Entry 5Z4P (X-ray diffraction, 2.50 A resolution); this record covers chains B and F of the 6 polymer chains in the assembly.

Chain B:
Protein: Tubulin beta-2B chain
From: Bos taurus
UniProtKB: Q6B856 (TBB2B_BOVIN); the author numbering skips numbers that UniProt does not, so the offset changes along the chain: 1-42 = UniProt 1-42; 45-360 = UniProt 43-358; 369-441 = UniProt 359-431
Sequence (431 residues; each row starts with the number of its first residue; note: 10 numbers in that range are skipped by the numbering (no residue carries them; nothing is unmodelled there)):
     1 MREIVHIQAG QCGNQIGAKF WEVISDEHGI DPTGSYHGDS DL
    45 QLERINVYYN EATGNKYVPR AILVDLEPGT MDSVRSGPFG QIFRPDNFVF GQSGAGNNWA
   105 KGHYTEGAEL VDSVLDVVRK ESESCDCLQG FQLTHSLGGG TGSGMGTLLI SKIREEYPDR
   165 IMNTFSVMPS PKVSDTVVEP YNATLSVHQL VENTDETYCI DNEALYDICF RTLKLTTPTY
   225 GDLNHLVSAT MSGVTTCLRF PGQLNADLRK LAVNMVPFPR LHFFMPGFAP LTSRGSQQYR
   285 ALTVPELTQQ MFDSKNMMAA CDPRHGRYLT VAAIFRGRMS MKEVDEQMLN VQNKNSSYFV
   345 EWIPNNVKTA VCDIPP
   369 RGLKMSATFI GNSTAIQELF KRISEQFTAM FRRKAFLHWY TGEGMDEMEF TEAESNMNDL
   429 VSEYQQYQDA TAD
Not modelled in the structure: 278-281, 439-441
UniProt features mapped onto this chain:
  - motif: Met1 to Ile4 (MREI motif)
  - binding site (GTP): Gln11, Glu71, Ser140, Gly144, Thr145, Gly146, Asn206, Asn228
  - binding site (Mg(2+)): Glu71
  - modified residue: Ser40 (Phosphoserine), Thr57 (Phosphothreonine), Lys60 (N6-acetyllysine), Ser174 (Phosphoserine), Thr287 (Phosphothreonine), Thr292 (Phosphothreonine), Arg320 (Omega-N-methylarginine)
  - cross-link (Glycyl lysine isopeptide (Lys-Gly)): Lys60 (interchain with G-Cter in ubiquitin), Lys326 (interchain with G-Cter in ubiquitin)
Ion coordination: Mg2+: Gln11, Asp179 (together with GDP); Ca2+ site 1: Glu110, Glu113; Ca2+ site 2 near Glu113 (its only coordinating residue here)
Residues lining bound ligands:
  - 97O (6,7,8-trimethoxy-1-(4-methoxyphenyl)-4,5-dihydro-2H-benzo[e]indazole): Val238, Cys241, Leu242, Leu248, Asn249, Ala250, Asp251, Lys254, Leu255, Asn258, Met259, Thr314, Val315, Ala316, Ala317, Ile318, Asn350, Lys352, Thr353, Ala354, Ile378
  - GDP (guanosine-5'-diphosphate): Gly10, Gln11, Cys12, Gly13, Gln15, Ile16, Asp69, Asn101, Ser140, Gly142, Gly143, Gly144, Thr145, Gly146, Ser147, Val171, Pro173, Val177, Asp179, Glu183, Asn206, Leu209, Tyr224, Leu227, Asn228

Chain F:
Protein: Tubulin tyrosine ligase
From: Gallus gallus
UniProtKB: E1BQ43 (E1BQ43_CHICK); residue numbers follow UniProt; this construct covers 1-378
Sequence (378 residues; row label = number of the first residue in the row):
     1 MYTFVVRDEN SSVYAEVSRL LLATGQWKRL RKDNPRFNLM LGERNRLPFG RLGHEPGLVQ
    61 LVNYYRGADK LCRKASLVKL IKTSPELSES CTWFPESYVI YPTNLKTPVA PAQNGIRHLI
   121 NNTRTDEREV FLAAYNRRRE GREGNVWIAK SSAGAKGEGI LISSEASELL DFIDEQGQVH
   181 VIQKYLEKPL LLEPGHRKFD IRSWVLVDHL YNIYLYREGV LRTSSEPYNS ANFQDKTCHL
   241 TNHCIQKEYS KNYGRYEEGN EMFFEEFNQY LMDALNTTLE NSILLQIKHI IRSCLMCIEP
   301 AISTKHLHYQ SFQLFGFDFM VDEELKVWLI EVNGAPACAQ KLYAELCQGI VDVAISSVFP
   361 LADTGQKTSQ PTSIFIKL
Not modelled in the structure: 89-90, 103-124, 137-143, 152-161, 174-179, 232-234, 251, 363-372
Residues lining bound ligands: AMP-PCP (ACP; phosphomethylphosphonic acid adenylate ester): Lys74, Pro95, Ile148, Lys150, Ser151, Lys184, Tyr185, Leu186, Lys198, Asp200, His239, Leu240, Thr241, Asn242, Asp318, Met320, Ile330, Glu331, Asn333

Chain B / chain F interface:
Contacting residue pairs (7; chain B residue first):
  Leu333(B) with Arg36(F); Pro56(F); Gly57(F)
  Asn337(B) with Arg36(F), hydrogen bond
  Ser340(B) with Asn34(F); Arg36(F)
  Glu345(B) with Asp33(F)
Other interface residues (no listed pair), chain B (6 interface residues in all): Gln336, Asn349
Other interface residues (no listed pair), chain F (8 interface residues in all): Thr3, Arg31, Glu55

In short:
6 residues of chain B face 8 of chain F across their interface; the contacts include 1 hydrogen bond. The
hydrogen-bonded pair is Asn337(B)-Arg36(F). Ligands of chain B: GDP and compound 97O. Ligands of chain F:
AMP-PCP.
Chain B is Tubulin beta-2B chain (Bos taurus) and chain F is Tubulin tyrosine ligase (Gallus gallus); the
structure, Crystal structure of tubulin-stathmin-TTL-Compound TCA complex, was determined by X-ray
diffraction.
